PDB entry 8FAT | X-ray diffraction, 2.95 A resolution | chains A and E of the 3 polymer chains in the assembly

[Chain A]
Name: Ky224 Antibody, heavy chain
Source organism: Mus musculus
Notes: antibody fragment or engineered binder
Amino-acid sequence (220 residues; row label = number of the first residue in the row; a row labelled like 82A-82C holds insertion residues (82A, then the next letters in order)):
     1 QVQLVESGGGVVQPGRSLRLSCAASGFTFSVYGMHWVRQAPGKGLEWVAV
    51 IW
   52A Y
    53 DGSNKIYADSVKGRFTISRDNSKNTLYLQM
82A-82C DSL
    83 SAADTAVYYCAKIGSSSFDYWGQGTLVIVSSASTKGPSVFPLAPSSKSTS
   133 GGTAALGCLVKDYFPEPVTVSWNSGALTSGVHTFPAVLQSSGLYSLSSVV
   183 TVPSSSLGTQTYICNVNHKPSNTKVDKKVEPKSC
Unresolved in the structure: 130-132, 216
Disulfide bonds: Cys22-Cys92, Cys140-Cys196

[Chain E]
Name: Circumsporozoite protein NPDP peptide
Reference sequence: P08307 (CSP_PLAFW); residues 1-16 here correspond to UniProt positions 130-145 (UniProt number = residue number + 129)
Amino-acid sequence (16 residues; row label = number of the first residue in the row):
     1 NPDPNANPNVDPNANP
Unresolved in the structure: 1-4

[Interface between chain A and chain E]
Residue-residue contacts - 16 pairs, chain A then chain E:
  Val31(A) - Asn13(E)
  Val31(A) - Ala14(E)  hydrogen bond (backbone-backbone)
  Tyr32(A) - Asn13(E)
  Gly33(A) - Pro12(E)  hydrogen bond (backbone-backbone)
  Gly33(A) - Asn13(E)  hydrogen bond (backbone-side chain)
  Trp52(A) - Asp11(E)  hydrogen bond (side chain-backbone)
  Trp52(A) - Pro12(E)  hydrophobic
  Tyr52A(A) - Pro12(E)  hydrogen bond (backbone-backbone)
  Tyr52A(A) - Asn13(E)
  Tyr52A(A) - Ala14(E)
  Ile95(A) - Pro8(E)
  Ile95(A) - Asn9(E)
  Ile95(A) - Pro12(E)  hydrophobic
  Ile95(A) - Asn13(E)
  Ser98(A) - Asn9(E)
  Ser99(A) - Asn9(E)
Interface residues without a listed pair, chain A (10 interface residues in all): Val50, Ile51
Interface residues without a listed pair, chain E (7 interface residues in all): Asn15

[Summary]
The interface between chain A and chain E involves 10 residues on one side and 7 on the other, with 5 hydrogen
bonds. Among the polar pairs are Gly33(A)-Asn13(E), Trp52(A)-Asp11(E) and Val31(A)-Ala14(E).
Here chain A is Ky224 Antibody, heavy chain (Mus musculus) and chain E is Circumsporozoite protein NPDP
peptide. Entry 8FAT (Crystal structure of Ky224 Fab in complex with circumsporozoite protein NPDP peptide) was
determined by X-ray diffraction, deposited together with 8F95, 8F9E, 8F9F, 8F9S, 8F9T, 8F9U and 11 further
entries.
